PDB entry 7F4L | X-ray diffraction, 2.72 A resolution | chains B and F of the 3 polymer chains in the assembly

== Chain B ==
Protein: Transmembrane protein, putative
From: Tetrahymena thermophila SB210
Reference sequence: I7M8B9 (I7M8B9_TETTS); residues 1-142 here correspond to UniProt positions 154-295 (UniProt number = residue number + 153)
Amino-acid sequence (142 residues; numbered 1 to 142; the number before each row is that of its first residue):
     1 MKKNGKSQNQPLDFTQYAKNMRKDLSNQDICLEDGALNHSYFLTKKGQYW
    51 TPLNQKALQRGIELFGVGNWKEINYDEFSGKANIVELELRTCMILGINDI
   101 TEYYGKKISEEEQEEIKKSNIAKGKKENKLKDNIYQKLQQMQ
Not modelled in the structure: 1-10, 141-142
Modified / non-standard residues: Mse1, Mse141 (selenomethionine); Mse21, Mse93 (selenomethionine; parent Met)

== Chain F ==
Protein: p1 protein
From: Tetrahymena thermophila SB210
Reference sequence: Q22VV9 (Q22VV9_TETTS); numbering as in UniProt (aligned over 1-309)
Amino-acid sequence (309 residues; numbered 1 to 309; the number before each row is that of its first residue):
     1 MSLKKGKFQHNQSKSLWNYTLSPGWREEEVKILKSALQLFGIGKWKKIME
    51 SGCLPGKSIGQIYMQTQRLLGQQSLGDFMGLQIDLEAVFNQNMKKQDVLR
   101 KNNCIINTGDNPTKEERKRRIEQNRKIYGLSAKQIAEIKLPKVKKHAPQY
   151 MTLEDIENEKFTNLEILTHLYNLKAEIVRRLAEQGETIAQPSIIKSLNNL
   201 NHNLEQNQNSNSSTETKVTLEQSGKKKYKVLAIEETELQNGPIATNSQKK
   251 SINGKRKNNRKINSDSEGNEEDISLEDIDSQESEINSEEIVEDDEEDEQI
   301 EEPSKIKKR
Not modelled in the structure: 1-159, 185-309
Modified / non-standard residues: Mse1, Mse49, Mse64, Mse79, Mse93, Mse151 (selenomethionine)

== Interface between chain B and chain F ==
Residue-residue contacts (10):
  Lys45(B) - Thr162(F)
  Lys45(B) - Glu165(F)  salt bridge
  Gln48(B) - Thr162(F)
  Gln48(B) - Glu165(F)  hydrogen bond
  Asn83(B) - Leu164(F)
  Asn83(B) - Thr168(F)  hydrogen bond
  Val85(B) - Tyr171(F)  hydrophobic
  Glu86(B) - Leu164(F)
  Glu88(B) - Tyr171(F)  hydrogen bond
  Leu89(B) - Leu167(F)  hydrophobic

== In short ==
7 residues of chain B and 6 residues of chain F are in contact; the contacts include 3 hydrogen bonds and 1
salt bridge. Polar contacts include Lys45(B)-Glu165(F), Gln48(B)-Glu165(F) and Asn83(B)-Thr168(F).
Chain B is Transmembrane protein, putative and chain F is p1 protein, both from Tetrahymena thermophila SB210;
the structure, Crystal structure of MTA1-p1-p2 complex, was determined by X-ray diffraction (same publication
as 7F4M, 7F4N, 7F4O, 7F4S and 7F4T).
